6W1X - chains A and M of the 12 polymer chains in the assembly; structure by electron microscopy, 3.90 A resolution.

[Chain A]
Molecule: CRISPR-associated protein Csy1
Source organism: Pseudomonas aeruginosa
UniProt: Q02ML9 (CSY1_PSEAB); the author numbering skips numbers that UniProt does not, so the offset changes along the chain: -25 to 84 = UniProt 1-110; 111-434 = UniProt 111-434
Amino-acid sequence (434 residues; numbered -25 to 434; 26 numbers in that range are skipped by the numbering (no residue carries them; nothing is unmodelled there); the number before each row is that of its first residue; numbers below 1 keep their minus sign (Met-25 is residue -25)):
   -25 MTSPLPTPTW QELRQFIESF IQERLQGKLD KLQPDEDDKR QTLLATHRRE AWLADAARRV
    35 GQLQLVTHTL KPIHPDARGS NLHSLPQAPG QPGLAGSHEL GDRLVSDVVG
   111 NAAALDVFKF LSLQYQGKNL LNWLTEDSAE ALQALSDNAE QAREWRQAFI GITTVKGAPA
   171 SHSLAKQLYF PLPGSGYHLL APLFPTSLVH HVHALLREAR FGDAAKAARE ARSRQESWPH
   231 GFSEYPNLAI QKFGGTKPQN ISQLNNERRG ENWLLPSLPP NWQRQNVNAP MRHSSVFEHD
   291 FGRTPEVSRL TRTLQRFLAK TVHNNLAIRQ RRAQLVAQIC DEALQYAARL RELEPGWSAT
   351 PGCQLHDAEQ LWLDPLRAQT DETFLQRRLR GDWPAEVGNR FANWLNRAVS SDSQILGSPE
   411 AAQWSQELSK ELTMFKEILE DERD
Disordered / not traced: -25 to 37, 111-167

[Chain M]
Molecule: 60-nt RNA strand
Source organism: Pseudomonas aeruginosa
Sequence (60 nucleotides; numbered 1 to 60; the number before each row is that of its first residue):
     1 CUAAGAAAUU CACGGCGGGC UUGAUGUCCG CGUCUACCUG GUUCACUGCC GUGUAGGCAG

[How chain A and chain M interact]
Pairs across the interface - 20 pairs, chain A then chain M:
  Ser173(A) with A4(M), hydrogen bond to the base; G5(M), base contact
  Leu174(A) with G5(M), base contact
  Lys176(A) with A3(M), base contact; A4(M), salt bridge to the phosphate; G5(M), base contact; A6(M), base contact
  Gln177(A) with A4(M), base contact
  Leu178(A) with U2(M), phosphate contact; A3(M), phosphate contact; A4(M), sugar contact
  Tyr179(A) with C1(M), base contact; U2(M), hydrogen bond to the phosphate
  Pro192(A) with A3(M), base contact
  Leu193(A) with A3(M), hydrogen bond to the base
  Phe194(A) with A3(M), base contact
  Pro195(A) with A3(M), base contact
  Phe374(A) with G41(M), base contact; C44(M), phosphate contact
  Arg378(A) with G41(M), base contact
Other interface residues (no listed pair), chain A (13 interface residues in all): Tyr187
Other interface residues (no listed pair), chain M (9 interface residues in all): U43

[In short]
The interface between chain A and chain M involves 13 residues on one side and 9 on the other, with 3 hydrogen
bonds and 1 salt bridge. Polar pairs include Ser173(A)-A4(M), Leu193(A)-A3(M) and Tyr179(A)-U2(M).
Here chain A is CRISPR-associated protein Csy1 and chain M is a 60-nt RNA strand, both from Pseudomonas
aeruginosa. Entry 6W1X (Cryo-EM structure of anti-CRISPR AcrIF9, bound to the type I-F crRNA-guided CRISPR
surveillance complex) was determined by electron microscopy together with 6WHI from the same study.
